PDB entry 9B2T | electron microscopy, 2.99 A resolution | chains J and E of the 11 polymer chains in the assembly

== Chain J ==
Molecule: 601 DNA
Organism: synthetic construct
Sequence (185 nucleotides; row label = number of the first residue in the row; numbers below 1 keep their minus sign (DG-92 is residue -92)):
   -92 GTCGCTGTTC GCGACCGGCA ATCGATGTAT ATATCTGACA CGTGCCTGGA GACTAGGGAG
   -32 TAATCCCCTT GGCGGTTAAA ACGCGGGGGA CAGCGCGTAC GTGCGTTTAA GCGGTGCTAG
    28 AGCTGTCTAC GACCAATTGA GCGGCCTCGG CACCGGGATT CTGATGGGCG GCCGCGTATA
    88 GGGTC
Unresolved in the structure: -92 to -79, 79-92

== Chain E ==
Protein: Histone H3.2
Organism: Xenopus laevis
UniProt: P84233 (H32_XENLA); residues 0-135 here correspond to UniProt positions 1-136 (UniProt number = residue number + 1)
Chain sequence (136 residues; numbered 0 to 135; the number before each row is that of its first residue; numbering starts at 0):
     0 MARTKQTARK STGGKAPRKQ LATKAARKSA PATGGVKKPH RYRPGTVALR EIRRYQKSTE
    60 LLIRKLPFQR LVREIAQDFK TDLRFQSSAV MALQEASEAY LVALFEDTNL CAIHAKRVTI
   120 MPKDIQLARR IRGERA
Unresolved in the structure: 0-36
Construct notes: engineered mutation Ala102 (Gly103 in P84233)
Swiss-Prot annotation at these positions:
  - modified residue: Arg2 (Asymmetric dimethylarginine), Thr3 (Phosphothreonine), Lys4 (Allysine), Gln5 (5-glutamyl dopamine), Thr6 (Phosphothreonine), Arg8 (Citrulline), Lys9 (N6,N6,N6-trimethyllysine), Ser10 (ADP-ribosylserine), Thr11 (Phosphothreonine), Lys14 (N6-(2-hydroxyisobutyryl)lysine), Arg17 (Asymmetric dimethylarginine), Lys18 (N6-(2-hydroxyisobutyryl)lysine), Lys23 (N6-(2-hydroxyisobutyryl)lysine), Arg26 (Citrulline), Lys27 (N6,N6,N6-trimethyllysine), Ser28 (ADP-ribosylserine), Lys36 (N6,N6,N6-trimethyllysine), Lys37 (N6-methyllysine), Tyr41 (Phosphotyrosine), Lys56 (N6,N6,N6-trimethyllysine) and 8 more in UniProt
  - lipidation: Cys110 (S-palmitoyl cysteine)
From the paper describing this entry:
  - post-translational modification sites: Thr3 (citing earlier work)

== Chain J / chain E interface ==
Contacting residue pairs (18; chain J residue first):
  DT-24(J) - Arg83(E)  sugar contact
  DT-24(J) - Phe84(E)  sugar contact
  DT-24(J) - Gln85(E)  phosphate contact
  DT-23(J) - Arg72(E)  salt bridge to the phosphate
  DT-23(J) - Arg83(E)  phosphate contact
  DT-23(J) - Phe84(E)  hydrogen bond to the phosphate
  DA-13(J) - Arg63(E)  phosphate contact
  DG-8(J) - Arg40(E)  base contact
  DG-5(J) - Arg42(E)  phosphate contact
  DG-5(J) - Pro43(E)  sugar contact
  DA-3(J) - Arg116(E)  phosphate contact
  DA-3(J) - Val117(E)  hydrogen bond to the phosphate
  DA-3(J) - Thr118(E)  hydrogen bond to the phosphate
  DC-2(J) - Met120(E)  phosphate contact
  DG70(J) - Tyr41(E)  phosphate contact
  DA71(J) - Tyr41(E)  phosphate contact
  DA71(J) - Arg42(E)  hydrogen bond to the phosphate
  DA71(J) - Thr45(E)  hydrogen bond to the phosphate
Interface residues without a listed pair, chain J (12 interface residues in all): DA-14, DG-4, DT72
Interface residues without a listed pair, chain E (17 interface residues in all): Lys37, His39, Ser86

== Summary ==
12 residues of chain J and 17 residues of chain E are in contact, with 5 hydrogen bonds and 1 salt bridge.
Polar pairs include DT-23(J)-Phe84(E), DA-3(J)-Val117(E) and DA-3(J)-Thr118(E). From the paper: a modification
site at Thr3(E).
Chain J is 601 DNA (synthetic construct) and chain E is Histone H3.2 (Xenopus laevis); the structure, Haspin
bound to nucleosome in position 2, was determined by electron microscopy, deposited together with 9B2S and
9B2U.
